PDB entry 5M61 | X-ray diffraction, 1.84 A resolution | chains A and E of the 3 polymer chains in the assembly

Chain A:
Name: Clathrin heavy chain 1
Organism: Bos taurus
UniProt: P49951 (CLH1_BOVIN); residues 1-363 here = UniProt positions 1-363
Sequence (365 residues; each row starts with the number of its first residue; numbers below 1 keep their minus sign (Gly-1 is residue -1)):
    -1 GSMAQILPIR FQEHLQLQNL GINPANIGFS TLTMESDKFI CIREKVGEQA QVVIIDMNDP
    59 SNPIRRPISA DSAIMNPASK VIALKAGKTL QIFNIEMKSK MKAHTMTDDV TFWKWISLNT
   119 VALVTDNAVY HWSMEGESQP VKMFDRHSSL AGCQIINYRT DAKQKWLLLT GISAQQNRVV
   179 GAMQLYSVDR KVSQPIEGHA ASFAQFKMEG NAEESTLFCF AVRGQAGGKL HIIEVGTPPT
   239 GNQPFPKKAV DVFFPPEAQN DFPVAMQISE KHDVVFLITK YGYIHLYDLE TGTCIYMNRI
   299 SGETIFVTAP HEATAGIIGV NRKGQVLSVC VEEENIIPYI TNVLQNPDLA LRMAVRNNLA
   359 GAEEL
Not modelled in the structure: -1 to 3
Differences from the reference sequence: expression tag (-1 to 0)
UniProt features mapped onto this chain:
  - region: Ala68 to Asp107 (WD40-like repeat 2), Thr302 to Glu330 (WD40-like repeat 7)
  - modified residue: Ala2 (N-acetylalanine), Ser67 (Phosphoserine), Thr105 (Phosphothreonine), Tyr184 (Phosphotyrosine)
Reported in the primary citation:
  - mutagenesis - Q89A/F91K, Q192Y: unchanged binding to GST-AmphCBM
  - mutagenesis - Q89A/F91K, Q192Y: unchanged binding to GST-Amph4T1
  - mutagenesis - Q89A/F91K, Q192Y: decreased binding to GST-AP2CBM
  - mutagenesis - Q89A/F91K/Q192Y: abolished binding to GST-AP2CBM
  - mutagenesis - Q152L/I154Q, I154Q: decreased binding to GST-Wbox
  - mutagenesis - E11K: decreased stability
  - mutagenesis - F9W: unchanged stability
  - mutagenesis - Q14D/Q16M/N17S: increased stability

Chain E:
Name: Amphiphysin
Notes: fragment: extended Clathrin-box motif
UniProt: P49418 (AMPH_HUMAN); residues 1-12 here correspond to UniProt positions 349-360 (UniProt number = residue number + 348)
Sequence (12 residues; each row starts with the number of its first residue):
     1 ETLLDLDFDP FK
Not modelled in the structure: 10-12

Chain A / chain E interface:
Residue-residue contacts - 24 pairs, chain A then chain E:
  Arg63(A) - Phe8(E)
  Arg64(A) - Leu4(E)
  Arg64(A) - Leu6(E)
  Pro65(A) - Leu4(E)
  Pro65(A) - Asp5(E)  hydrogen bond (backbone-backbone)
  Pro65(A) - Phe8(E)
  Ile66(A) - Leu3(E)
  Ile66(A) - Leu4(E)  hydrophobic
  Ser67(A) - Thr2(E)
  Ser67(A) - Leu3(E)  hydrogen bond (backbone-backbone)
  Ile80(A) - Leu4(E)  hydrophobic
  Leu82(A) - Leu3(E)
  Lys83(A) - Leu3(E)
  Ala84(A) - Leu3(E)
  Thr87(A) - Glu1(E)  hydrogen bond
  Thr87(A) - Leu3(E)
  Gln89(A) - Glu1(E)  hydrogen bond (side chain-backbone)
  Gln89(A) - Thr2(E)
  Gln89(A) - Leu3(E)  hydrogen bond (side chain-backbone)
  Phe91(A) - Thr2(E)
  Phe91(A) - Leu4(E)  hydrophobic
  Lys96(A) - Leu6(E)
  Lys98(A) - Glu1(E)  hydrogen bond (side chain-backbone)
  Lys98(A) - Thr2(E)  hydrogen bond
Other interface residues (no listed pair), chain A (19 interface residues in all): Val50, Ala68, Asn92, Ile93, Ser97

Summary:
19 residues of chain A and 7 residues of chain E are in contact; the contacts include 7 hydrogen bonds. Polar
contacts include Thr87(A)-Glu1(E), Gln89(A)-Glu1(E) and Gln89(A)-Leu3(E). The paper reports that Q89A/F91K and
Q192Y of chain A reduce binding to GST-AP2CBM; Q152L/I154Q and I154Q of chain A reduce binding to GST-Wbox; 8
substitutions were tested in all.
Here chain A is Clathrin heavy chain 1 (Bos taurus) and chain E is Amphiphysin. Entry 5M61 (Clathrin heavy
chain N-terminal domain bound to an extended amphiphysin clathrin-box motif) was determined by X-ray
diffraction, deposited together with 5M5V, 5M5S, 5M5T and 5M5R.
